PDB entry 8ACR | X-ray diffraction, 2.10 A resolution | chain A

[Chain A]
Protein: Keratinase KP1
From: Pseudomonas aeruginosa
UniProtKB: E3ULB5 (E3ULB5_PSEAI); residues 27-536 here correspond to UniProt positions 22-531 (UniProt number = residue number - 5)
Amino-acid sequence (510 residues; each row starts with the number of its first residue):
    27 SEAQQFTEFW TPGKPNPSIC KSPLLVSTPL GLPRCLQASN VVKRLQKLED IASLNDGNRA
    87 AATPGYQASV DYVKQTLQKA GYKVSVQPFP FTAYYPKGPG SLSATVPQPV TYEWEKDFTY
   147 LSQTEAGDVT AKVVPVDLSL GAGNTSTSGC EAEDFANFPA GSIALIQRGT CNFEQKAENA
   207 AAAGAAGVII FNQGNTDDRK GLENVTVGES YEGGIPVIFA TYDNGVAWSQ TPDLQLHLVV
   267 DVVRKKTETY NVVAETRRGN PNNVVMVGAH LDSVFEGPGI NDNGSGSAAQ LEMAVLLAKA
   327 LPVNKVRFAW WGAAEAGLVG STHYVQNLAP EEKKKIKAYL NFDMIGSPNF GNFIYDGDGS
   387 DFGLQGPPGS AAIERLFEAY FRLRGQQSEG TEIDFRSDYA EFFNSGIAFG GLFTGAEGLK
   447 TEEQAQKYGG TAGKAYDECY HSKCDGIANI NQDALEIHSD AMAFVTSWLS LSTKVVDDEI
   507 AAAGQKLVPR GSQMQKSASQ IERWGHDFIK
Unresolved in the structure: 27-35, 511-525
Construct notes: engineered mutation Ala340 (Glu335 in E3ULB5); conflict Leu513 (Ala508 in E3ULB5), Val514 (Gln509 in E3ULB5), Pro515 (Ser510 in E3ULB5), Gly517 (Ser512 in E3ULB5), Ser518 (Leu513 in E3ULB5)
Disulfides: Cys46-Cys61, Cys176-Cys197, Cys465-Cys470
Ion coordination: Na+: Asp163, Thr173, Glu177, Asp180; Zn2+ site 1: His296, Asp308, Asp369; Zn2+ site 2: Asp308, Glu341, His467; Zn2+ site 3: Asp382, Asp384, Ser386, Glu400
From the paper describing this entry:
  - mutagenesis - E340A: abolished catalytic activity
  - mutagenesis - R194A (100-fold): decreased binding to linear-ERWGHDFIK
  - mutagenesis - R194A: abolished binding to cyclic-ERWGHDFIK
  - mutagenesis - R194A: unchanged catalytic activity on Leu-pNA
  - mutagenesis - R194A: decreased catalytic activity on ERWGHDFIK
  - mutagenesis - R194A: decreased catalytic activity on KWLGYL

[Summary]
Asp163, Thr173, Glu177 and Asp180 form the Na+ site. His296, Asp308 and Asp369 form the Zn2+ site 1. The paper
reports that E340A abolishes catalytic activity; R194A reduces binding to linear-ERWGHDFIK.
Chain A is Keratinase KP1 (Pseudomonas aeruginosa); the structure, Structure of Pseudomonas aeruginosa
aminopeptidase, PaAP, was determined by X-ray diffraction together with 8AC7, 8AC9, 8ACG and 8ACK from the
same study.
